PDB entry 7XG2 | electron microscopy, 2.80 A resolution | chains C and I of the 11 polymer chains in the assembly

# Chain C
Protein: Csf2
Source organism: Pseudomonas aeruginosa
Chain sequence (348 residues; row label = number of the first residue in the row):
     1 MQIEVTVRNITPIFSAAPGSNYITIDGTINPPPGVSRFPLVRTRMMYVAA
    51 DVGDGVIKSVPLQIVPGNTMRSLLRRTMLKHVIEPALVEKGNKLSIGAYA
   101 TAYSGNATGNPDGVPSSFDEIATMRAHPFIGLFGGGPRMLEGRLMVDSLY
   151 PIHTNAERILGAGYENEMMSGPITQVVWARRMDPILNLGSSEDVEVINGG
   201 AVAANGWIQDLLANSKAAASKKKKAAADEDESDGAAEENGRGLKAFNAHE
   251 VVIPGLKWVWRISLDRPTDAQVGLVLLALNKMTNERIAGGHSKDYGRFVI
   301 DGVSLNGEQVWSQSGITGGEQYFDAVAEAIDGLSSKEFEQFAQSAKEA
Not modelled in the structure: 224-238, 345-348

# Chain I
Molecule: crRNA
Source organism: Pseudomonas aeruginosa
Sequence (61 nucleotides; numbered 1 to 61; the number before each row is that of its first residue):
     1 GUGAACGGUGGAGCAACACCUGAAGGAAGGCUUGAUGAGCGUGUUCCCCG
    51 CAUACGCGGGX
Modified residues: 23G (guanosine-5'-phosphate-2',3'-cyclic phosphate) at position 61

# How chain C and chain I interact
Pairs across the interface - 54 pairs, chain C then chain I:
  Ser15(C) with G10(I), phosphate contact
  Ala16(C) with U9(I), sugar contact; G10(I), phosphate contact
  Ala17(C) with U9(I), base contact
  Pro18(C) with U9(I), base contact
  Ile25(C) with A15(I), base contact
  Arg44(C) with U9(I), sugar contact
  Pro66(C) with U9(I), phosphate contact
  Asn68(C) with G7(I), hydrogen bond to the sugar; G8(I), sugar contact; U9(I), hydrogen bond to the phosphate
  Thr69(C) with G8(I), hydrogen bond to the phosphate; U9(I), hydrogen bond to the phosphate; G10(I), phosphate contact
  Arg71(C) with C6(I), salt bridge to the phosphate; G7(I), salt bridge to the phosphate
  Ser72(C) with G8(I), hydrogen bond to the phosphate
  Arg75(C) with C6(I), phosphate contact; G7(I), salt bridge to the phosphate
  Arg76(C) with G8(I), base contact
  Ser104(C) with G7(I), sugar contact; G8(I), hydrogen bond to the phosphate
  Gly105(C) with C6(I), hydrogen bond to the sugar
  Phe133(C) with C6(I), sugar contact; G7(I), phosphate contact
  Gly135(C) with C6(I), sugar contact
  Met139(C) with A5(I), hydrogen bond to the sugar; C6(I), base contact
  Leu140(C) with A5(I), hydrogen bond to the sugar; C6(I), sugar contact
  Glu141(C) with A5(I), hydrogen bond to the sugar
  Gly142(C) with C6(I), phosphate contact
  Trp178(C) with A15(I), phosphate contact
  Ala179(C) with A15(I), phosphate contact
  Arg180(C) with G13(I), hydrogen bond to the sugar; C14(I), hydrogen bond to the sugar; A15(I), hydrogen bond to the phosphate; A16(I), hydrogen bond to the sugar
  Arg181(C) with G13(I), phosphate contact; C14(I), phosphate contact
  Met182(C) with C14(I), hydrogen bond to the phosphate
  Asn187(C) with C14(I), base contact
  Arg241(C) with G13(I), base contact
  Ala245(C) with G13(I), base contact
  Phe246(C) with A15(I), stacking on the base
  Asn247(C) with G13(I), base contact
  Ala288(C) with G10(I), phosphate contact
  Gly289(C) with G10(I), sugar contact; G11(I), phosphate contact
  Gly290(C) with G11(I), hydrogen bond to the phosphate
  His291(C) with G11(I), hydrogen bond to the phosphate; A12(I), phosphate contact
  Ser292(C) with A12(I), hydrogen bond to the phosphate; G13(I), hydrogen bond to the phosphate
Interface residues without a listed pair, chain C (37 interface residues in all): Phe14

# In short
37 residues of chain C face 12 of chain I across their interface; the contacts include 19 hydrogen bonds, 3
salt bridges and 1 aromatic stacking contact. Polar contacts include Asn68(C)-G7(I), Gly105(C)-C6(I) and
Met139(C)-A5(I).
Chain C is Csf2 and chain I is crRNA, both from Pseudomonas aeruginosa; the structure, CryoEM structure of
type IV-A NTS-nicked dsDNA bound Csf-crRNA ternary complex, was determined by electron microscopy, deposited
together with 7XF1, 7XFZ, 7XG0, 7XG1, 7XG3 and 7XG4.
